Entry 6JHT (electron microscopy, 3.79 A resolution); this record covers chains A and B of the 5 polymer chains in the assembly.

# Chain A
Molecule: VP1
Source organism: Human hepatitis A virus Hu/Australia/HM175/1976
Chain sequence (278 residues; numbered 1 to 278; the number before each row is that of its first residue):
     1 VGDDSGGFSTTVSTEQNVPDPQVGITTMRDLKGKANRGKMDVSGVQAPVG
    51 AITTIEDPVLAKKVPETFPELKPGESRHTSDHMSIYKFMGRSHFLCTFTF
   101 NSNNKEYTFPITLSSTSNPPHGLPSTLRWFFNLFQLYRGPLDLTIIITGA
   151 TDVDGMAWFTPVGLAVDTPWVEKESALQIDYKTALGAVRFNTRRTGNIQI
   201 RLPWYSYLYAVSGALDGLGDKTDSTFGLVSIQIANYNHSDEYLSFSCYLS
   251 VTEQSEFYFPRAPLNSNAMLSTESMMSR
Disordered / not traced: 1-2, 30-39, 273-278

# Chain B
Molecule: VP2
Source organism: Human hepatitis A virus Hu/Australia/HM175/1976
Chain sequence (222 residues; row label = number of the first residue in the row):
     1 DIEEEQMIQSVDRTAVTGASYFTSVDQSSVHTAEVGSHQIEPLKTSVDKP
    51 GSKKTQGEKFFLIHSARWLTTHALFHEVAKLDVVKLLYNEQFAVQGLLRY
   101 HTYARFGIEIQVQINPTPFQQGGLICAMVPGDQSYGSIASLTVYPHGLLN
   151 CNINNVVRIKVPFIYTRGAYHFKDPQYPVWELTIRVWSELNIGTGTSAYT
   201 SLNVLARFTDLELHGLTPLSTQ
Disordered / not traced: 1-4, 221-222

# How chain A and chain B interact
Pairs across the interface - 49 pairs, chain A then chain B:
  Asp3(A) - Lys160(B)  salt bridge
  Asp4(A) - Lys54(B)
  Asp4(A) - Asp210(B)
  Ser5(A) - Lys54(B)
  Ser5(A) - Glu58(B)
  Ser5(A) - Arg207(B)
  Ser5(A) - Thr209(B)
  Ser5(A) - Asp210(B)
  Gly7(A) - Arg207(B)
  Ser9(A) - Arg158(B)  hydrogen bond
  Thr11(A) - Arg158(B)  hydrogen bond
  Gln16(A) - His146(B)
  Asn17(A) - Val143(B)
  Asn17(A) - Tyr144(B)
  Asn17(A) - Pro145(B)
  Glu56(A) - Asn150(B)  hydrogen bond
  Glu56(A) - Asn154(B)
  Ser115(A) - Tyr135(B)
  Gln135(A) - Pro130(B)
  Gln135(A) - Ile164(B)
  Leu136(A) - Tyr165(B)
  Leu136(A) - Thr166(B)
  Tyr207(A) - Arg167(B)
  Leu208(A) - Arg167(B)
  Tyr209(A) - Thr166(B)
  Ala210(A) - Thr166(B)  hydrogen bond (backbone-backbone)
  Ser212(A) - Thr166(B)
  Leu215(A) - Tyr177(B)  hydrophobic
  Asp216(A) - Asp132(B)
  Asp216(A) - Ser134(B)  hydrogen bond
  Leu218(A) - Gln176(B)
  Gly219(A) - Gln176(B)
  Asp223(A) - Thr166(B)
  Asp223(A) - Arg167(B)  salt bridge
  Asp223(A) - Gln176(B)
  Asp223(A) - Tyr177(B)
  Phe259(A) - Pro130(B)
  Phe259(A) - Tyr144(B)  hydrophobic
  Phe259(A) - Pro145(B)
  Phe259(A) - Trp180(B)  hydrophobic
  Pro260(A) - Val143(B)
  Arg261(A) - Pro130(B)
  Arg261(A) - Asp132(B)  hydrogen bond (side chain-backbone)
  Arg261(A) - Tyr144(B)  hydrogen bond
  Ala262(A) - Ser137(B)
  Ala262(A) - Ser140(B)
  Pro263(A) - Tyr135(B)
  Pro263(A) - Ser137(B)
  Leu264(A) - Tyr135(B)  hydrophobic
Also at the interface, not in a pair above, chain A (32 interface residues in all): Ser13, Thr116, Thr222, Asn265
Also at the interface, not in a pair above, chain B (30 interface residues in all): Met128, Gly136, Thr142, Phe208

# Summary
32 residues of chain A face 30 of chain B across their interface; the contacts include 7 hydrogen bonds and 2
salt bridges. Polar pairs include Asp3(A)-Lys160(B), Asp223(A)-Arg167(B) and Ser9(A)-Arg158(B).
Chain A is VP1 and chain B is VP2, both from Human hepatitis A virus Hu/Australia/HM175/1976; the structure,
The cryo-EM structure of HAV bound to a neutralizing antibody-F9, was determined by electron microscopy,
deposited together with 6JHQ, 6JHR and 6JHS.
